Entry 8C1V (electron microscopy, 2.90 A resolution); this record covers chains A and C of the 6 polymer chains in the assembly.

# Chain A (and C)
Molecule: Spike glycoprotein
Organism: Severe acute respiratory syndrome coronavirus 2
Notes: chain C of this document is another copy of the same molecule, construct and numbering; everything in this record applies to it too
Reference sequence: P0DTC2 (SPIKE_SARS2); residue numbers follow UniProt; this construct covers 26-1149
Chain sequence (1124 residues; each row starts with the number of its first residue):
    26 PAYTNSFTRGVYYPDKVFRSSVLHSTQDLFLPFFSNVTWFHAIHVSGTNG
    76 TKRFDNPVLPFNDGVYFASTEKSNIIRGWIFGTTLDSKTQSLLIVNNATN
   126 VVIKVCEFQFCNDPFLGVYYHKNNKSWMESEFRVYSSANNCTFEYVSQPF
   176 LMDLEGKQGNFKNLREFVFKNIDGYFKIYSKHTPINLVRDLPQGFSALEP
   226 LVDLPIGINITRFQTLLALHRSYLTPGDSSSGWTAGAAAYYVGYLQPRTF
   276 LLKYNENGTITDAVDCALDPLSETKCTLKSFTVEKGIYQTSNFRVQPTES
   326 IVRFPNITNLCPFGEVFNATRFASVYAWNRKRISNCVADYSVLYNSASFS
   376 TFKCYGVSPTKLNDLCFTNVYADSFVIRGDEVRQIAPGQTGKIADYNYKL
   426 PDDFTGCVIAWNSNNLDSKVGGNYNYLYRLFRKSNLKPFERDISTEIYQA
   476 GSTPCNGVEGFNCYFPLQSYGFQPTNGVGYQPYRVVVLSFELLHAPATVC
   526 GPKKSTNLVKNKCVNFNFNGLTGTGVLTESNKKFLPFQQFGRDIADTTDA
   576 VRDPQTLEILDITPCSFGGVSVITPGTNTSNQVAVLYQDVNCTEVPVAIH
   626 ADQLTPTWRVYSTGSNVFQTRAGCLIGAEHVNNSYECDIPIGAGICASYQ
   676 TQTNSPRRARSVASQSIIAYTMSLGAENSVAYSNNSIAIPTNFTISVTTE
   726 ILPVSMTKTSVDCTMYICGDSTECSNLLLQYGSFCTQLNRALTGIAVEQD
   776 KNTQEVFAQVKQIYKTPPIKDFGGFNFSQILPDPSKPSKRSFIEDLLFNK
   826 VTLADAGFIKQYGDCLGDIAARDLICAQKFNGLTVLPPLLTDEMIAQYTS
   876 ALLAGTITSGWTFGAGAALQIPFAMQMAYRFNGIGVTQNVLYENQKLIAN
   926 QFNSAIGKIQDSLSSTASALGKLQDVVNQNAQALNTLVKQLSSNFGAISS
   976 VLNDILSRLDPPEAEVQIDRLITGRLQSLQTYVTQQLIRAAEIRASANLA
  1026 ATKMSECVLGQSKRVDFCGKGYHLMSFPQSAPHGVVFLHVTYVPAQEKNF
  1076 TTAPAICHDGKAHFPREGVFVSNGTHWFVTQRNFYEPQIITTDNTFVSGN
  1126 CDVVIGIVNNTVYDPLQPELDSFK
Unresolved in the structure: 67-79, 142-154, 177-185, 246-261, 518-519, 622-640, 676-690, 827-854, 1147-1149
Differences from the reference sequence: conflict Pro986 (Lys in P0DTC2), Pro987 (Val in P0DTC2)
Swiss-Prot annotation at these positions:
  - region: Asn280 to Cys301 (Putative superantigen), Arg403 to Asp405 (Integrin-binding motif), Asn448 to Phe456 (Immunodominant HLA epitope recognized by the CD8+), Pro681 to Ala684 (Putative superantigen), Ser816 to Tyr837 (Fusion peptide 1), Lys835 to Phe855 (Fusion peptide 2)
  - site (Cleavage): Arg685, Ser686, Arg815, Ser816
  - glycosylation: Asn61 (N-linked (GlcNAc...) (hybrid) asparagine), Asn74 (N-linked (GlcNAc...) (complex) asparagine), Asn122 (N-linked (GlcNAc...) (hybrid) asparagine), Asn149 (N-linked (GlcNAc...) (complex) asparagine), Asn165 (N-linked (GlcNAc...) (complex) asparagine), Asn234 (N-linked (GlcNAc...) (high mannose) asparagine), Asn282 (N-linked (GlcNAc...) (complex) asparagine), Thr323 (O-linked (GalNAc) threonine), Ser325 (O-linked (HexNAc...) serine), Asn331 (N-linked (GlcNAc...) (complex) asparagine), Asn343 (N-linked (GlcNAc...) (complex) asparagine), Asn603 (N-linked (GlcNAc...) (hybrid) asparagine), Asn616 (N-linked (GlcNAc...) (complex) asparagine), Asn657 (N-linked (GlcNAc...) (complex) asparagine), Thr676 (O-linked (GlcNAc...) threonine), Thr678 (O-linked (GlcNAc...) threonine), Asn709 (N-linked (GlcNAc...) (high mannose) asparagine), Asn717 (N-linked (GlcNAc...) (hybrid) asparagine), Asn801 (N-linked (GlcNAc...) (hybrid) asparagine), Asn1074 (N-linked (GlcNAc...) (hybrid) asparagine) and 2 more in UniProt
  - natural variant: Pro26 (P26S: In strain: Gamma/P.1), Gln52 (Q52H: In strain: Omicron/EG.5.1), Ala67 (A67V: In strain: Eta/B.1.525, Omicron/BA.1), His69 to Val70 (deletion: In strain: Alpha/B.1.1.7, Eta/B.1.525 and 5 more), Gly75 (G75V: In strain: Lambda/C.37), Thr76 (T76I: In strain: Lambda/C.37), Asp80 (D80A: In strain: Beta/B.1.351), Val83 (V83A: In strain: Omicron/XBB.1.5, Omicron/EG.5.1), Thr95 (T95I: In strain: Iota/B.1.526, Mu/B.1.621 and 2 more), Arg102 (R102I: In strain: A23.1), Asp138 (D138Y: In strain: Gamma/P.1), Gly142 to Tyr145 (sequence variant, change not given here; In strain: Omicron/BA.1), 75 further natural variant entries in UniProt
  - mutagenesis: His69 to Val70 (Increased incorporation of cleaved spike into virions), Asn121 (N121Q: Partial loss of biliverdin affinity), Arg190 (R190K: Partial loss of biliverdin affinity), Asn234 (N234Q: Increased resistance to neutralizing antibodies), Asn331 (N331Q: Reduced viral infectivity), Asn343 (N343Q: Reduced viral infectivity), Leu452 (L452R: Increased resistance to neutralizing antibodies. Decreases HLA binding to NF9 epitope. Increased binding affinity to human ACE2), Tyr453 (Y453F: Decreased HLA binding to NF9 epitope. Increased binding affinity to human ACE2), Ala475 (A475V: Increased resistance to neutralizing antibodies), Val483 (V483A: Increased resistance to neutralizing antibodies), Glu484 (E484D: Increased replication in human TMEM106B overexpressing cells), Phe490 (F490L: Increased resistance to neutralizing antibodies and human covalescent sera neutralization), 14 further mutagenesis entries in UniProt
Cystine bridges: Cys131-Cys166, Cys291-Cys301, Cys336-Cys361, Cys379-Cys432, Cys391-Cys525, Cys480-Cys488, Cys538-Cys590, Cys617-Cys649, Cys662-Cys671, Cys738-Cys760, Cys743-Cys749, Cys1032-Cys1043, Cys1082-Cys1126
Covalent attachments: N-acetylglucosamine (NAG) linked to Asn61, Asn165, Asn234, Asn282, Asn331, Asn343, Asn603, Asn616, Asn657, Asn709, Asn717, Asn801, Asn1074, Asn1098, Asn1134

# How chain A and chain C interact
Contacting residue pairs (143; chain A residue first):
  Tyr38(A) - Phe562(C)  hydrophobic
  Lys41(A) - Phe562(C)  hydrogen bond (side chain-backbone)
  Lys41(A) - Gln563(C)
  Lys41(A) - Gln564(C)  hydrogen bond (backbone-backbone)
  Lys41(A) - Phe565(C)
  Val42(A) - Gln563(C)
  Val42(A) - Phe565(C)
  Val42(A) - Arg567(C)
  Phe43(A) - Lys558(C)
  Phe43(A) - Phe559(C)  hydrophobic
  Phe43(A) - Phe565(C)  hydrogen bond (backbone-backbone)
  Phe43(A) - Gly566(C)
  Phe43(A) - Arg567(C)  hydrogen bond (backbone-backbone)
  Arg44(A) - Arg567(C)
  Val47(A) - Asp568(C)
  Val47(A) - Ile569(C)  hydrophobic
  Thr167(A) - Arg357(C)  hydrogen bond (backbone-side chain)
  Thr167(A) - Tyr396(C)
  Phe168(A) - Arg357(C)
  Phe168(A) - Ser359(C)
  Phe168(A) - Asn360(C)
  Glu169(A) - Arg357(C)
  Asp198(A) - Pro521(C)
  Gly199(A) - Pro521(C)
  Tyr200(A) - Pro521(C)  hydrophobic
  Tyr200(A) - Ala522(C)  hydrophobic
  Pro225(A) - Phe562(C)
  Pro230(A) - Asn360(C)
  Pro230(A) - Pro521(C)
  Pro230(A) - Ala522(C)  hydrophobic
  Ile231(A) - Ala520(C)
  Ile231(A) - Pro521(C)
  Gly232(A) - Pro521(C)
  Gly283(A) - Leu560(C)
  Asp737(A) - Asn317(C)  hydrogen bond
  Thr739(A) - Asn317(C)
  Thr739(A) - Arg319(C)  hydrogen bond
  Met740(A) - Arg319(C)
  Met740(A) - Phe592(C)  hydrophobic
  Gln755(A) - Ser968(C)
  Gln755(A) - Asn969(C)  hydrogen bond (backbone-backbone)
  Gln755(A) - Phe970(C)  hydrogen bond (backbone-backbone)
  Gln755(A) - Gly971(C)
  Tyr756(A) - Gln965(C)
  Tyr756(A) - Ser968(C)  hydrogen bond (backbone-side chain)
  Tyr756(A) - Phe970(C)
  Gly757(A) - Gln965(C)
  Gly757(A) - Ser968(C)
  Ser758(A) - Thr961(C)  hydrogen bond
  Ser758(A) - Gln965(C)  hydrogen bond
  Phe759(A) - Gln965(C)
  Phe759(A) - Gly999(C)
  Phe759(A) - Gln1002(C)
  Phe759(A) - Ser1003(C)
  Gln762(A) - Thr961(C)  hydrogen bond
  Gln762(A) - Thr1006(C)
  Arg765(A) - Gln957(C)  hydrogen bond
  Lys786(A) - Lys1045(C)
  Gln787(A) - Ala701(C)
  Gln787(A) - Asn703(C)
  Ile788(A) - Leu699(C)  hydrophobic
  Ile788(A) - Gly700(C)
  Ile788(A) - Ala701(C)
  Ile788(A) - Glu702(C)
  Ile788(A) - Asn703(C)  hydrogen bond (backbone-backbone)
  Tyr789(A) - Asn703(C)
  Tyr789(A) - Val705(C)  hydrophobic
  Lys790(A) - Glu702(C)
  Lys790(A) - Asn703(C)  hydrogen bond (backbone-backbone)
  Pro792(A) - Tyr707(C)  hydrophobic
  Asp796(A) - Tyr707(C)  hydrogen bond (backbone-side chain)
  Phe797(A) - Tyr707(C)
  Phe855(A) - Phe592(C)
  Gly857(A) - Phe592(C)
  Val860(A) - Asp614(C)
  Leu861(A) - Gln613(C)
  Pro862(A) - Ala647(C)  hydrophobic
  Pro863(A) - Ala668(C)  hydrogen bond (backbone-backbone)
  Leu864(A) - Pro665(C)  hydrophobic
  Leu864(A) - Ala668(C)
  Leu864(A) - Gly669(C)  hydrogen bond (backbone-backbone)
  Thr866(A) - Ala668(C)
  Met869(A) - Gly669(C)
  Met869(A) - Leu699(C)  hydrophobic
  Gln872(A) - Leu699(C)
  Tyr873(A) - Leu699(C)
  Thr883(A) - Val705(C)
  Thr883(A) - Tyr707(C)
  Trp886(A) - Tyr1047(C)
  Ala890(A) - Lys1045(C)  hydrogen bond (backbone-side chain)
  Ala890(A) - Gly1046(C)
  Ala890(A) - Tyr1047(C)
  Gly891(A) - Lys1045(C)
  Ala892(A) - Glu1072(C)
  Leu894(A) - Ala713(C)
  Leu894(A) - Pro715(C)
  Leu894(A) - Glu1072(C)
  Gln895(A) - Ala706(C)
  Gln895(A) - Ser711(C)
  Gln895(A) - Ile712(C)
  Gln895(A) - Ala713(C)  hydrogen bond (backbone-backbone)
  Gln895(A) - Asn1074(C)
  Ile896(A) - Tyr707(C)
  Ile896(A) - Ser711(C)
  Ile896(A) - Arg1107(C)
  Pro897(A) - Tyr707(C)  hydrophobic
  Pro897(A) - Ser708(C)
  Pro897(A) - Asn709(C)
  Pro897(A) - Ser711(C)
  Pro897(A) - Ile712(C)
  Phe898(A) - Tyr707(C)
  Met900(A) - Ile712(C)  hydrophobic
  Met900(A) - Thr1077(C)
  Met900(A) - Ala1078(C)
  Met900(A) - Pro1079(C)
  Tyr904(A) - Arg1107(C)
  Gln913(A) - Pro1090(C)  hydrogen bond (side chain-backbone)
  Gln913(A) - Arg1107(C)
  Asn914(A) - Phe1121(C)
  Asn914(A) - Ser1123(C)  hydrogen bond
  Tyr917(A) - Pro1079(C)  hydrophobic
  Tyr917(A) - Phe1089(C)  hydrophobic
  Tyr917(A) - Val1128(C)
  Tyr917(A) - Val1129(C)  hydrophobic
  Glu918(A) - Ser1123(C)  hydrogen bond
  Glu918(A) - Gly1124(C)
  Glu918(A) - Val1128(C)
  Gln920(A) - Ile1130(C)
  Asn960(A) - Ile569(C)
  Val963(A) - Ala570(C)  hydrophobic
  Lys964(A) - Ala570(C)
  Gln1002(A) - Gln1002(C)
  Gln1005(A) - Thr1006(C)
  Leu1012(A) - Gln1010(C)
  Ile1013(A) - Ile1013(C)  hydrophobic
  Arg1019(A) - Glu1017(C)
  Thr1027(A) - Arg1039(C)
  Ser1030(A) - Val1040(C)
  Glu1031(A) - Arg1039(C)  salt bridge
  Glu1031(A) - Val1040(C)
  Glu1031(A) - Phe1042(C)
  Arg1039(A) - Arg1039(C)
  Leu1141(A) - Leu1141(C)  hydrophobic
Interface residues without a listed pair, chain A (92 interface residues in all): Asp40, Glu224, Asn282, Thr284, Ala766, Asn856, Leu858, Thr859, Thr887, Gly889, Ala893, Asn907, Asp994, Thr1009, Gly1035, Glu1111
Interface residues without a listed pair, chain C (90 interface residues in all): Lys557, Thr572, Pro589, Gly593, Gly667, Met697, Ser704, Thr1009, Asp1041, Val1068, Arg1091, Glu1092, Val1094

# In short
92 residues of chain A face 90 of chain C across their interface, with 24 hydrogen bonds and 1 salt bridge.
Polar pairs include Glu1031(A)-Arg1039(C), Lys41(A)-Phe562(C) and Thr167(A)-Arg357(C). N-acetylglucosamine is
covalently linked to Asn61(A), Asn165(A), Asn234(A), Asn282(A), Asn331(A) and Asn343(A) and 9 more.
Both chains are Spike glycoprotein (Severe acute respiratory syndrome coronavirus 2). Entry 8C1V (SARS-CoV-2
S-trimer (3 RBDs up) bound to TriSb92, fitted into cryo-EM map) was determined by electron microscopy.
